7X37 - chains B and C of the 5 polymer chains in the assembly; structure by electron microscopy, 3.31 A resolution.

[Chain B]
Molecule: VP2
Organism: Coxsackievirus B1
Reference sequence: A0A2S0RQC2 (A0A2S0RQC2_9ENTO); residues 1-263 here correspond to UniProt positions 70-332 (UniProt number = residue number + 69)
Sequence (263 residues; row label = number of the first residue in the row):
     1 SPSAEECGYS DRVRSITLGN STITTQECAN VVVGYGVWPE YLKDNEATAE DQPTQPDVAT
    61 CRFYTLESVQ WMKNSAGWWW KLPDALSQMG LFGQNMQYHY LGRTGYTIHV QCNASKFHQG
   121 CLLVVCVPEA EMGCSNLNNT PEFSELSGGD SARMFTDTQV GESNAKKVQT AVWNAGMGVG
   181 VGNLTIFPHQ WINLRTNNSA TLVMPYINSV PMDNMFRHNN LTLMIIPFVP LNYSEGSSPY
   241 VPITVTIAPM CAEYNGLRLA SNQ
Not modelled in the structure: 1-13, 27-29, 43-50, 258-263

[Chain C]
Molecule: VP3
Organism: Coxsackievirus B1
Notes: EC 3.4.22.29, 3.6.1.15, 3.4.22.28, 2.7.7.48
Reference sequence: L7UV52 (L7UV52_9ENTO); residues 1-238 here correspond to UniProt positions 333-570 (UniProt number = residue number + 332)
Sequence (238 residues; row label = number of the first residue in the row):
     1 GLPVMTTPGS TQFLTSDDFQ SPSAMPQFDV TPEMQIPGRV NNLMEIAEVD SVVPVNNTED
    61 NVSSLKAYQI PVQSNSDNGK QVFGFPLQPG ANNVLNRTLL GEILNYYTHW SGSIKLTFMF
   121 CGSAMATGKF LLAYSPPGAG VPKNRKDAML GTHVIWDVGL QSSCVLCVPW ISQTHYRYVV
   181 EDEYTAAGYV TCWYQTNIVV PADVQSSCDI LCFVSACNDF SVRMLKDTPF IRQDTFYQ
Not modelled in the structure: 173-185, 233-238

[How chain B and chain C interact]
Contacting residue pairs (51; chain B residue first):
  Tyr35(B) - Gly38(C)
  Val37(B) - Pro37(C)  hydrophobic
  Lys116(B) - Ser123(C)
  Lys116(B) - Met125(C)
  Phe117(B) - Ala202(C)
  Phe117(B) - Asp203(C)
  Phe117(B) - Val204(C)  hydrophobic
  Gln119(B) - Gly122(C)
  Gln119(B) - Ser123(C)
  Gln119(B) - Gln205(C)
  Gln119(B) - Ser207(C)
  Cys121(B) - Cys121(C)  hydrophobic
  Trp173(B) - Ser63(C)
  Trp173(B) - Ser64(C)
  Val181(B) - Leu65(C)  hydrophobic
  Val181(B) - Tyr68(C)
  Gly182(B) - Val52(C)
  Gly182(B) - Tyr68(C)  hydrogen bond (backbone-side chain)
  Asn183(B) - Arg97(C)
  Asn183(B) - Thr98(C)
  Asn183(B) - Leu99(C)  hydrogen bond (side chain-backbone)
  Thr185(B) - Asp50(C)  hydrogen bond (side chain-backbone)
  Ile186(B) - Ile46(C)  hydrophobic
  Ile186(B) - Leu99(C)  hydrophobic
  Trp191(B) - Phe213(C)  hydrophobic
  Asn193(B) - Phe120(C)
  Arg195(B) - Phe120(C)
  Arg195(B) - Gly122(C)
  Arg195(B) - Ser123(C)  hydrogen bond (side chain-backbone)
  Arg195(B) - Ala124(C)
  Arg195(B) - Ala126(C)
  Arg195(B) - Val158(C)  hydrogen bond (side chain-backbone)
  Arg195(B) - Gly159(C)
  Arg195(B) - Ser162(C)
  Thr196(B) - Ser162(C)
  Asn208(B) - Met34(C)
  Asn208(B) - Ile36(C)
  Ser209(B) - Met34(C)
  Pro211(B) - Met34(C)  hydrophobic
  Pro227(B) - Leu65(C)
  Phe228(B) - Val52(C)  hydrophobic
  Phe228(B) - Leu65(C)  hydrophobic
  Phe228(B) - Gln69(C)  hydrogen bond (backbone-side chain)
  Val229(B) - Cys121(C)
  Val229(B) - Asp209(C)
  Val229(B) - Leu211(C)  hydrophobic
  Pro230(B) - Gln69(C)
  Asn232(B) - Gln205(C)
  Tyr233(B) - Gln205(C)
  Ser234(B) - Asp203(C)
  Glu235(B) - Asp203(C)
Other interface residues (no listed pair), chain B (34 interface residues in all): His118, Val172, Pro205, Tyr206, Ile207, Val210, Ile226
Other interface residues (no listed pair), chain C (38 interface residues in all): Val49, Ser51, Val62, Met119, Cys208

[Summary]
34 residues of chain B face 38 of chain C across their interface; the contacts include 6 hydrogen bonds. Polar
contacts include Gly182(B)-Tyr68(C), Asn183(B)-Leu99(C) and Thr185(B)-Asp50(C).
Chain B is VP2 and chain C is VP3, both from Coxsackievirus B1; the structure, Cryo-EM structure of
Coxsackievirus B1 A particle in complex with nAb 2E6 (CVB1-A:2E6), was determined by electron microscopy,
deposited together with 7X2G, 7X2I, 7X2O, 7X2T, 7X2W, 7X35 and 7 further entries.
